5YY5 - chains A and L of the 3 polymer chains in the assembly; structure by X-ray diffraction, 2.80 A resolution.

# Chain A
Name: MERS-CoV RBD
Source organism: Middle East respiratory syndrome coronavirus
Chain sequence (209 residues; each row starts with the number of its first residue):
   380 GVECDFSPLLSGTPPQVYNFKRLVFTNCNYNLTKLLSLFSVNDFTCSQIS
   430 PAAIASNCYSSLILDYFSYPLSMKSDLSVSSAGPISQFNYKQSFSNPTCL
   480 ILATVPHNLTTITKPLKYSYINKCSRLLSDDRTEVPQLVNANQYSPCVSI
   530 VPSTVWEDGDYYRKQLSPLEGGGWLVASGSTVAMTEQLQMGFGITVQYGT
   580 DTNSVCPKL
Disulfide bonds: Cys383-Cys407, Cys425-Cys478, Cys437-Cys585, Cys503-Cys526
Glycans and other covalent adducts: N-acetylglucosamine (NAG) linked to Asn410
What the authors report for this chain:
  - conformationally variable residues (loop rearrangement): Leu506 to Glu513

# Chain L
Name: Light chain
Source organism: Homo sapiens
Chain sequence (112 residues; row label = number of the first residue in the row; numbers below 1 keep their minus sign (Gly-1 is residue -1)):
    -1 GSQPVLTQSPSASGTPGQRVTISCSGSSSNIGNNYVYWYQQLPGTAPKLL
    49 IYWNDQRPSGVPDRFSGSKSGTSASLAISGLRSEDEADYYCAAWDDSLSG
    99 AVFGGGTQLTVL
Disulfide bonds: Cys22-Cys89

# Interface between chain A and chain L
Contacting residue pairs - 21 pairs, chain A then chain L:
  Gln516(A) - Trp51(L)
  Asn519(A) - Tyr50(L)
  Asn519(A) - Arg55(L)  hydrogen bond (side chain-backbone)
  Ala520(A) - Arg55(L)
  Gln522(A) - Asp53(L)  hydrogen bond (side chain-backbone)
  Gln522(A) - Gln54(L)
  Gln522(A) - Arg55(L)  hydrogen bond (side chain-backbone)
  Tyr523(A) - Gln54(L)
  Pro525(A) - Trp51(L)  hydrophobic
  Pro525(A) - Gln54(L)
  Lys543(A) - Tyr33(L)  hydrogen bond
  Leu545(A) - Tyr33(L)  hydrophobic
  Ser546(A) - Asn32(L)
  Ser546(A) - Trp92(L)
  Pro547(A) - Trp92(L)  hydrophobic
  Leu548(A) - Tyr35(L)  hydrophobic
  Leu548(A) - Trp92(L)  hydrophobic
  Glu549(A) - Tyr33(L)
  Glu549(A) - Tyr35(L)  hydrogen bond
  Glu549(A) - Trp51(L)
  Leu554(A) - Tyr33(L)
Also at the interface, not in a pair above, chain A (16 interface residues in all): Arg505, Asn521, Ser524
Also at the interface, not in a pair above, chain L (13 interface residues in all): Pro56, Asp61, Ala91, Ala99
The authors on this interface:
  - specific contacts: Asn519(A)-Tyr50(L) (hydrogen bond), Asn521(A)-Asp61(L), Gln522(A)-Arg55(L) (hydrogen bond), Leu548(A)-Trp92(L) (hydrophobic contact), Tyr35(L)-Leu548(A) (hydrophobic contact)
  - epitope / paratope residues, chain A: Gln516(A), Asn519(A), Asn521(A), Gln522(A), Tyr523(A), Pro525(A), Lys543(A), Leu545(A), Leu548(A)
  - hot spots on chain A (mutagenesis) - L545A (10-fold), S546A (10-fold), P547A (10-fold), E549A (10-fold): decreased binding to MERS-4V2
  - epitope / paratope residues, chain L: Asn32(L), Tyr33(L), Tyr35(L), Tyr50(L), Trp51(L), Asp53(L), Gln54(L), Arg55(L), Asp61(L), Trp92(L)

# Summary
16 residues of chain A face 13 of chain L across their interface, with 5 hydrogen bonds. Among the polar pairs
are Asn519(A)-Arg55(L), Gln522(A)-Asp53(L) and Gln522(A)-Arg55(L). The paper describes hydrogen bonds between
Asn519(A) and Tyr50(L) and Gln522(A) and Arg55(L); a contact between Asn521(A) and Asp61(L); hydrophobic
contacts between Leu548(A) and Trp92(L) and Tyr35(L) and Leu548(A). The paper reports that L545A, S546A and
P547A of chain A, among others, reduce binding to MERS-4V2; epitope/paratope residues Gln516(A), Asn519(A) and
Asn32(L) among others.
Chain A is MERS-CoV RBD (Middle East respiratory syndrome coronavirus) and chain L is Light chain (Homo
sapiens); the structure, Structural definition of a unique neutralization epitope on the receptor-binding
domain of MERS-CoV spike glycoprotein, was determined by X-ray diffraction.
